PDB entry 8Z97 | electron microscopy, 2.65 A resolution | chains A and D of the 7 polymer chains in the assembly

Chain A:
Name: Polymerase acidic protein
Source organism: Thogoto virus (isolate SiAr 126)
Reference sequence: P27194 (PA_THOGV); residue numbers follow UniProt; this construct covers 1-622
Chain sequence (622 residues; each row starts with the number of its first residue):
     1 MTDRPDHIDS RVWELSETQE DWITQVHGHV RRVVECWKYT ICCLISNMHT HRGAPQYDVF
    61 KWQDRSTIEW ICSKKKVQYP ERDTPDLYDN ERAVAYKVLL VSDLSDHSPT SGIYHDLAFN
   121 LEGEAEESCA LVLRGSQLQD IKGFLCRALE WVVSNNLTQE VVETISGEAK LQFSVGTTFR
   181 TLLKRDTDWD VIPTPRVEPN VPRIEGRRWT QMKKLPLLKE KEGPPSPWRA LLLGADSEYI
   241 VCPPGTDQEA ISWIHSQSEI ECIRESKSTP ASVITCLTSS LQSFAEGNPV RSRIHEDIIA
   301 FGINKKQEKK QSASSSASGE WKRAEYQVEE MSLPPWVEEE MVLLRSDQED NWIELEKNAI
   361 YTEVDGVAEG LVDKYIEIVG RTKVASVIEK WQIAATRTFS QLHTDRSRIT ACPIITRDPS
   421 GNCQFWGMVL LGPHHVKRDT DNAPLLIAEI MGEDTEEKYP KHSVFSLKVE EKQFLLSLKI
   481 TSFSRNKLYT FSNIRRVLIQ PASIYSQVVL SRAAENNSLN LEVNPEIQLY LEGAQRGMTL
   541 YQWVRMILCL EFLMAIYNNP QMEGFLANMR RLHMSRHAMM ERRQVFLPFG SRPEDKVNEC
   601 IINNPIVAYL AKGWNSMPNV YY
Not modelled in the structure: 1
Differences from the reference sequence: conflict Glu471 (Gly in P27194)

Chain D:
Molecule: 18-nt RNA strand
Sequence (18 nucleotides; numbered 1 to 18; the number before each row is that of its first residue):
     1 AGAGAAAUCA AGGCAGUU
Not modelled in the structure: 13-18

Interface between chain A and chain D:
Contacting residue pairs (39; chain A residue first):
  Arg229(A) with A3(D), salt bridge to the phosphate; G4(D), salt bridge to the phosphate
  Ser268(A) with A1(D), hydrogen bond to the sugar; G2(D), hydrogen bond to the phosphate
  Ile299(A) with A1(D), base contact
  Phe301(A) with A1(D), base contact; A10(D), sugar contact
  Gly302(A) with A1(D), hydrogen bond to the base; A10(D), hydrogen bond to the sugar; A11(D), phosphate contact
  Asn304(A) with A11(D), hydrogen bond to the phosphate
  Lys305(A) with A1(D), base contact; A10(D), base contact; A11(D), hydrogen bond to the phosphate
  Lys306(A) with C9(D), phosphate contact; A10(D), phosphate contact
  Lys309(A) with G2(D), base contact; A10(D), hydrogen bond to the base
  Tyr326(A) with A6(D), base contact; A7(D), hydrogen bond to the sugar
  Gln327(A) with A5(D), base contact
  Val328(A) with A5(D), base contact; A6(D), base contact
  His435(A) with A11(D), stacking on the base
  Asp441(A) with C9(D), sugar contact
  Asn442(A) with A3(D), hydrogen bond to the base; C9(D), hydrogen bond to the sugar
  Lys461(A) with A3(D), salt bridge to the phosphate
  Lys479(A) with G2(D), hydrogen bond to the phosphate; A3(D), salt bridge to the phosphate
  Ile480(A) with A1(D), base contact; G2(D), hydrogen bond to the sugar
  Thr481(A) with G2(D), sugar contact
  Ser482(A) with G2(D), hydrogen bond to the base; A3(D), hydrogen bond to the sugar
  Lys487(A) with G4(D), sugar contact
  Asn559(A) with A5(D), phosphate contact
  Pro560(A) with A5(D), phosphate contact
  Ile602(A) with A6(D), base contact
Also at the interface, not in a pair above, chain A (31 interface residues in all): Lys267, Ala300, Ile303, Arg323, Lys437, Phe483, Asn603
Also at the interface, not in a pair above, chain D (11 interface residues in all): G12

Overview:
Chain A and chain D form an interface of 31 and 11 residues respectively, with 14 hydrogen bonds, 4 salt
bridges and 1 aromatic stacking contact. Polar contacts include Gly302(A)-A1(D), Lys309(A)-A10(D) and
Asn442(A)-A3(D).
Here chain A is Polymerase acidic protein (Thogoto virus (isolate SiAr 126)) and chain D is an 18-nt RNA
strand. Entry 8Z97 (Cryo-EM structure of Thogoto virus polymerase in a transcription elongation conformation)
was determined by electron microscopy (same publication as 8Z85, 8Z8J, 8Z8N, 8Z8X, 8Z90, 8Z98 and 3 further
entries).
